Entry 9E1P (electron microscopy, 3.25 A resolution); this record covers chains A and J of the 11 polymer chains in the assembly.

[Chain A]
Molecule: Histone H3.2
From: Xenopus laevis
Reference sequence: P84233 (H32_XENLA); residues 0-135 here correspond to UniProt positions 1-136 (UniProt number = residue number + 1)
Sequence (136 residues; each row starts with the number of its first residue; numbering starts at 0):
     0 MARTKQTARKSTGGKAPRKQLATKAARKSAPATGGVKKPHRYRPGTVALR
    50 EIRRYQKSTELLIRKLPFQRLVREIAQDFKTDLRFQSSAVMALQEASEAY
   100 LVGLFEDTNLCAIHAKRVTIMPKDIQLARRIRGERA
Not modelled in the structure: 0-36, 134-135
Curated features (UniProtKB/Swiss-Prot):
  - modified residue: Arg2 (Asymmetric dimethylarginine), Thr3 (Phosphothreonine), Lys4 (Allysine), Gln5 (5-glutamyl dopamine), Thr6 (Phosphothreonine), Arg8 (Citrulline), Lys9 (N6,N6,N6-trimethyllysine), Ser10 (ADP-ribosylserine), Thr11 (Phosphothreonine), Lys14 (N6-(2-hydroxyisobutyryl)lysine), Arg17 (Asymmetric dimethylarginine), Lys18 (N6-(2-hydroxyisobutyryl)lysine), Lys23 (N6-(2-hydroxyisobutyryl)lysine), Arg26 (Citrulline), Lys27 (N6,N6,N6-trimethyllysine), Ser28 (ADP-ribosylserine), Lys36 (N6,N6,N6-trimethyllysine), Lys37 (N6-methyllysine), Tyr41 (Phosphotyrosine), Lys56 (N6,N6,N6-trimethyllysine) and 8 more in UniProt
  - lipidation: Cys110 (S-palmitoyl cysteine)

[Chain J]
Molecule: 152-nt DNA strand
From: Xenopus laevis
Sequence (152 nucleotides; each row starts with the number of its first residue; numbers below 1 keep their minus sign (DC-75 is residue -75)):
   -75 CCCTGGAGAATCCCGGTGCCGAGGCCGCTCAATTGGTCGTAGACAGCTCT
   -25 AGCACCGCTTAAACGCACGTACGCGCTGTCCCCCGCGTTTTAACCGCCAA
    25 GGGGATTACTCCCTAGTCTCCAGGCACGTGTCAGATATATACATCCTGTG
    75 CA

[Chain A / chain J interface]
Contacting residue pairs - 17 pairs, chain A then chain J:
  Arg42(A) - DA-5(J)  salt bridge to the phosphate
  Arg42(A) - DC70(J)  hydrogen bond to the phosphate
  Arg42(A) - DT71(J)  salt bridge to the phosphate
  Pro43(A) - DA-5(J)  phosphate contact
  Thr45(A) - DC70(J)  phosphate contact
  Arg72(A) - DG-24(J)  salt bridge to the phosphate
  Arg83(A) - DA-25(J)  hydrogen bond to the sugar
  Arg83(A) - DG-24(J)  hydrogen bond to the sugar
  Phe84(A) - DA-25(J)  sugar contact
  Phe84(A) - DG-24(J)  hydrogen bond to the phosphate
  Gln85(A) - DA-25(J)  phosphate contact
  Ser86(A) - DA-25(J)  hydrogen bond to the phosphate
  Arg116(A) - DG-3(J)  phosphate contact
  Arg116(A) - DC-2(J)  phosphate contact
  Val117(A) - DG-3(J)  hydrogen bond to the phosphate
  Thr118(A) - DG-3(J)  hydrogen bond to the phosphate
  Met120(A) - DC-2(J)  phosphate contact
Interface residues without a listed pair, chain A (18 interface residues in all): His39, Arg40, Tyr41, Arg63, Lys115, Lys122
Interface residues without a listed pair, chain J (12 interface residues in all): DT-26, DA-14, DA-13, DT-6, DC69

[Overview]
Chain A and chain J form an interface of 18 and 12 residues respectively; the contacts include 7 hydrogen
bonds and 3 salt bridges. Among the polar pairs are Arg83(A)-DA-25(J), Arg83(A)-DG-24(J) and Arg42(A)-DC70(J).
Here chain A is Histone H3.2 and chain J is a 152-nt DNA strand, both from Xenopus laevis. Entry 9E1P (Snf2h
bound nucleosome complex - ClassB2) was determined by electron microscopy, deposited together with 9E1L, 9E1M,
9E1N, 9E1O, 9E1Q, 9E1R and 4 further entries.
